Entry 5ADO (X-ray diffraction, 1.55 A resolution); this record covers chains H and L.

== Chain H ==
Molecule: Fab A.17
From: Homo sapiens
Notes: fragment: heavy chain; antibody fragment or engineered binder
Amino-acid sequence (255 residues; row label = number of the first residue in the row):
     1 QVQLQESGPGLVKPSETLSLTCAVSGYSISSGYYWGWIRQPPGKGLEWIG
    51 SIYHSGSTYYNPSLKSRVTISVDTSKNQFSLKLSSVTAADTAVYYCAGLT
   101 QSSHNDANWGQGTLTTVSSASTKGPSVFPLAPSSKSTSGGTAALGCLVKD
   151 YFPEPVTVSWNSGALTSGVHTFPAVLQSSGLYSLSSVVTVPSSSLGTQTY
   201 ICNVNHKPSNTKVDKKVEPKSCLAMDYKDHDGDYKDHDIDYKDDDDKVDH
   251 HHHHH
Unresolved in the structure: 1, 101-104, 134-139, 223-255
Cystine bridges: Cys22-Cys96, Cys146-Cys202
Ligand contacts: diethyl phosphonate (DEP): Tyr34, Ile38, Ala97, Ala107, Trp109

== Chain L ==
Molecule: Fab A.17
From: Homo sapiens
Notes: fragment: light chain; antibody fragment or engineered binder
Amino-acid sequence (247 residues; row label = number of the first residue in the row):
     1 QSVLTQPPSVSAAPGQKVTISCSGSSSNIGNNYVRWYQQLPGTAPKLLIY
    51 DNNKRPSGIPDRFSGSKSGTSATLGITGLQTGDEADYYCGTWDSSLNPVF
   101 GGGTKLEIKRTVAAPSVFIFPPSDEQLKSGTASVVCLLNNFYPREAKVQW
   151 KVDNALQSGNSQESVTEQDSKDSTYSLSSTLTLSKADYEKHKVYACEVTH
   201 QGLSSPVTKSFNRGECIDAAAAASFLEQKLISEEDLNSAVDHHHHHH
Unresolved in the structure: 1-3, 217-247
Cystine bridges: Cys22-Cys89, Cys136-Cys196
Glycans and other covalent adducts: diethyl phosphonate (DEP) linked to Tyr37
Ligand contacts: diethyl phosphonate (DEP): Arg35, Gly90, Thr91, Trp92, Pro98, Val99, Phe100
Reported in the primary citation:
  - binding site for diethyl phosphonate: Arg35, Tyr37
  - conformationally variable residues (side-chain flip): Arg35
  - catalytic residues: Tyr37 (from molecular simulation)

== Interface between chain H and chain L ==
Cross-chain cystine bridges: Cys222(H)-Cys216(L)
Pairs across the interface (56; chain H residue first):
  Gln40(H) with Gln39(L), hydrogen bond; Tyr88(L), hydrogen bond
  Lys44(H) with Tyr88(L)
  Gly45(H) with Tyr88(L)
  Leu46(H) with Phe100(L), hydrophobic
  Trp48(H) with Asn97(L); Pro98(L)
  Tyr95(H) with Gln39(L), hydrogen bond; Thr43(L), hydrogen bond (side chain-backbone); Ala44(L), hydrophobic
  Asn105(H) with Arg35(L), hydrogen bond (backbone-side chain); Leu47(L); Tyr50(L)
  Asp106(H) with Leu47(L)
  Trp109(H) with Ala44(L), hydrophobic; Pro45(L)
  Gly110(H) with Ala44(L)
  Val127(H) with Glu125(L)
  Phe128(H) with Ser123(L); Gln126(L)
  Pro129(H) with Ser123(L); Glu125(L)
  Leu130(H) with Phe120(L); Val135(L), hydrophobic
  Ala131(H) with Phe120(L)
  Ala143(H) with Phe118(L), hydrophobic; Phe120(L); Leu137(L), hydrophobic
  Leu147(H) with Ser133(L)
  Lys149(H) with Gln126(L); Ser133(L)
  His170(H) with Asn139(L), hydrogen bond; Asn140(L), hydrogen bond; Asp169(L); Ser176(L), hydrogen bond
  Phe172(H) with Leu137(L), hydrophobic; Ser164(L); Thr166(L); Ser176(L); Leu177(L); Ser178(L)
  Pro173(H) with Ser164(L), hydrogen bond (backbone-side chain); Val165(L)
  Val175(H) with Gln162(L); Glu163(L); Ser164(L)
  Leu176(H) with Gln162(L), hydrogen bond (backbone-side chain)
  Gln177(H) with Gln162(L)
  Val187(H) with Leu137(L), hydrophobic
  Thr189(H) with Asn139(L)
  Lys215(H) with Glu125(L), salt bridge
  Lys220(H) with Pro121(L); Cys216(L)
  Ser221(H) with Cys216(L)
  Cys222(H) with Glu215(L); Cys216(L), disulfide
Interface residues without a listed pair, chain H (37 interface residues in all): Ile38, Tyr59, Thr141, Ala142, Leu144, Thr171, Ser185
Interface residues without a listed pair, chain L (39 interface residues in all): Tyr37, Pro56, Gly102, Ser129, Thr131, Thr180

== Summary ==
37 residues of chain H face 39 of chain L across their interface, with 1 disulfide bond, 10 hydrogen bonds and
1 salt bridge. Polar contacts include Lys215(H)-Glu125(L), Gln40(H)-Gln39(L) and Gln40(H)-Tyr88(L). Chain H
binds diethyl phosphonate. The paper reports the catalytic residue Tyr37(L); a binding site for diethyl
phosphonate at Arg35(L) and Tyr37(L).
Here chain H is Fab A.17 and chain L is Fab A.17, both from Homo sapiens. Entry 5ADO (Crystal structure of the
paraoxon-modified A.17 antibody FAB fragment - Light chain S35R mutant) was determined by X-ray diffraction
together with 5ADP from the same study.
